Entry 9LBF (X-ray diffraction, 2.62 A resolution); this record covers chain A.

[Chain A]
Molecule: Serine/threonine-protein kinase PAK 2
Source organism: Homo sapiens
Notes: EC 2.7.11.1
UniProt: Q13177 (PAK2_HUMAN); numbering as in UniProt (aligned over 69-524)
Chain sequence (479 residues; row label = number of the first residue in the row):
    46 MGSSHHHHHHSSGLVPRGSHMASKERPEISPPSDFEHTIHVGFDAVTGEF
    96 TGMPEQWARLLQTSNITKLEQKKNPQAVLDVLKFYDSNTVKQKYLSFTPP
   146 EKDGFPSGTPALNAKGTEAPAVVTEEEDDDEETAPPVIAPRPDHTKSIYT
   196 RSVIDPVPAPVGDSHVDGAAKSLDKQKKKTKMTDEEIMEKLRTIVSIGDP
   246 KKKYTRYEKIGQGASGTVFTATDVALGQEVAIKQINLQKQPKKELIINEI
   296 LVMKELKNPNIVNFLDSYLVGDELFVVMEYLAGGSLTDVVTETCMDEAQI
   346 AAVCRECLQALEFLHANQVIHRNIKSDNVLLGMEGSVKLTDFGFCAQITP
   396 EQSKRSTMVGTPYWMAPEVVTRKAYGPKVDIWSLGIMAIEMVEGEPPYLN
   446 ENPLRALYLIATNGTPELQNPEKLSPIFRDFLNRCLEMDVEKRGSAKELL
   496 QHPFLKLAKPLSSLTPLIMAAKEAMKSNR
Unresolved in the structure: 46-85, 148-225, 396-403, 523-524
Differences from the reference sequence: initiating methionine (46); expression tag (47-68); engineered mutation Asn368 (Asp in Q13177)
Swiss-Prot annotation at these positions:
  - motif: Pro245 to Arg251 (Nuclear localization signal)
  - active site: Arg367 (Proton acceptor)
  - binding site (ATP): Ile255 to Val263, Lys278
  - site: Asp212, Gly213 (Cleavage)
  - modified residue: Lys128 (N6-acetyllysine), Thr134 (Phosphothreonine), Tyr139 (Phosphotyrosine), Ser141 (Phosphoserine), Thr143 (Phosphothreonine), Ser152 (Phosphoserine), Thr154 (Phosphothreonine), Thr169 (Phosphothreonine), Ser197 (Phosphoserine), Thr402 (Phosphothreonine)
  - lipidation: Gly213 (N-myristoyl glycine)
  - natural variant: Glu435 (E435K: In KNO2)
  - mutagenesis: Asp212 (D212N: Inhibits caspase-mediated cleavage), Gly213 (G213A: Abolishes myristoylation of PAK-2p34 and membrane location), Ile239 to Gly243 (Abolishes nuclear export), Lys246 to Lys248 (Greatly inhibits nuclear localization), Lys278 (K278R: Abolishes kinase activity and autophosphorylation), Thr402 (T402A: Abolishes kinase activity and greatly inhibits autophosphorylation of PAK-2p27 and PAK-2p34)

[Summary]
UniProt lists active-site residue Arg367, 10 ATP-binding residues and 12 mutagenesis sites.
Chain A is Serine/threonine-protein kinase PAK 2 (Homo sapiens); the structure, The crystal structure of the
truncated PAK2 containing D368N mutant, was determined by X-ray diffraction together with 9LBG and 9M41 from
the same study.
